PDB entry 1NB7 | X-ray diffraction, 2.90 A resolution | chains E and A

[Chain E]
Molecule: 4-nt RNA strand
Sequence (4 nucleotides; numbered 1 to 4; the number before each row is that of its first residue):
     1 UUUU

[Chain A]
Name: polyprotein
Organism: Hepatitis C virus
Notes: EC 2.7.7.48; fragment: RNA dependent RNA polymerase (residues 2420-2989)
UniProtKB: Q02828 (Q02828_9HEPC); residues 1-570 here correspond to UniProt positions 2420-2989 (UniProt number = residue number + 2419)
Chain sequence (570 residues; each row starts with the number of its first residue):
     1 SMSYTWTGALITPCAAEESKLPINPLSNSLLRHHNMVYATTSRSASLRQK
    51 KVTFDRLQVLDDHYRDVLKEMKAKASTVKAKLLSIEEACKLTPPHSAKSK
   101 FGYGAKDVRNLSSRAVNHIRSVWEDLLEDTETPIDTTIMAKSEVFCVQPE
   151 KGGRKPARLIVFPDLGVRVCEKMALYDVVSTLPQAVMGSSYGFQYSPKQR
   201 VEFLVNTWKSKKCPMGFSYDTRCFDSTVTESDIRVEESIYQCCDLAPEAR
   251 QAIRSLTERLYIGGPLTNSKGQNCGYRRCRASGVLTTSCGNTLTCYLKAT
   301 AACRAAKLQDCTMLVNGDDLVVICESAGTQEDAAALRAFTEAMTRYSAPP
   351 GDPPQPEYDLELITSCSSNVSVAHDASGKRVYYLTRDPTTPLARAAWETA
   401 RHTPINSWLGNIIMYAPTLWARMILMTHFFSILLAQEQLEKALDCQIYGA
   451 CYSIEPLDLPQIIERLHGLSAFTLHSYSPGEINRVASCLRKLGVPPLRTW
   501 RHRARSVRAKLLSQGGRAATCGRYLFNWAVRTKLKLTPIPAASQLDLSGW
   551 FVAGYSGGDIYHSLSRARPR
Not modelled in the structure: 567-570

[Chain E / chain A interface]
Contacting residue pairs (29):
  U1(E) with Cys14(A), hydrogen bond to the sugar; Ala97(A), phosphate contact
  U2(E) with His95(A), hydrogen bond to the base; Ser96(A), sugar contact; Ala97(A), sugar contact; Met139(A), phosphate contact; Phe162(A), phosphate contact; Asp559(A), hydrogen bond to the sugar
  U3(E) with Lys141(A), hydrogen bond to the sugar; Ile160(A), phosphate contact; Phe162(A), phosphate contact; Arg168(A), salt bridge to the phosphate; Ile405(A), base contact; Gln446(A), sugar contact; Cys451(A), base contact; Gly557(A), hydrogen bond to the phosphate; Asp559(A), phosphate contact
  U4(E) with Lys141(A), phosphate contact; Arg158(A), hydrogen bond to the sugar; Ile160(A), phosphate contact; Asp225(A), base contact; Ser282(A), sugar contact; Asn291(A), hydrogen bond to the base; Asp318(A), base contact; Gln446(A), hydrogen bond to the phosphate; Gly449(A), phosphate contact; Tyr555(A), phosphate contact; Ser556(A), hydrogen bond to the sugar; Gly557(A), hydrogen bond to the phosphate
Other interface residues (no listed pair), chain A (30 interface residues in all): Pro93, Leu159, Gly283, Thr287, Ser288, Gly317, Ala450, Gly558

[In short]
Chain E and chain A form an interface of 4 and 30 residues respectively, with 10 hydrogen bonds and 1 salt
bridge. Among the polar pairs are U2(E)-His95(A), U4(E)-Asn291(A) and U1(E)-Cys14(A).
Chain E is a 4-nt RNA strand and chain A is polyprotein (Hepatitis C virus); the structure, HC-J4 RNA
polymerase complexed with short RNA template strand, was determined by X-ray diffraction (same publication as
1NB4 and 1NB6).
